Entry 7WR8 (electron microscopy, 3.50 A resolution); this record covers chains R and B of the 3 polymer chains in the assembly.

[Chain R]
Molecule: Spike protein S1
Organism: Severe acute respiratory syndrome coronavirus 2
UniProt: P0DTC2 (SPIKE_SARS2); residue numbers follow UniProt; this construct covers 334-526
Sequence (193 residues; each row starts with the number of its first residue):
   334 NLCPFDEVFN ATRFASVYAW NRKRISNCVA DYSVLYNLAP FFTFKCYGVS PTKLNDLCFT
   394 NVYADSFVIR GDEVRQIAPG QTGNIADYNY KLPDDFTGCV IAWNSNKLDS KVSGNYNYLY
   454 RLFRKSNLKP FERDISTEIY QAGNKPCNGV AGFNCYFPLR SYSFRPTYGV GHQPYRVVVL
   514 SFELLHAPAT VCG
Disordered / not traced: 516-521
Construct notes: conflict Asp339 (Gly in P0DTC2), Leu371 (Ser in P0DTC2), Pro373 (Ser in P0DTC2), Phe375 (Ser in P0DTC2), Asn417 (Lys in P0DTC2), Lys440 (Asn in P0DTC2), Ser446 (Gly in P0DTC2), Asn477 (Ser in P0DTC2), Lys478 (Thr in P0DTC2), Ala484 (Glu in P0DTC2), Arg493 (Gln in P0DTC2), Ser496 (Gly in P0DTC2), Arg498 (Gln in P0DTC2), Tyr501 (Asn in P0DTC2), His505 (Tyr in P0DTC2)
Curated features (UniProtKB/Swiss-Prot):
  - region: Arg403 to Asp405 (Integrin-binding motif), Asn448 to Phe456 (Immunodominant HLA epitope recognized by the CD8+)
  - glycosylation: Asn343 (N-linked (GlcNAc...) (complex) asparagine)
  - natural variant: Asp339 (G339D: In strain: Omicron/BA.1, Omicron/BA.2 and 4 more; this construct carries the variant), Arg346 (R346K: In strain: Mu/B.1.621; R346T: In strain: Omicron/BQ.1.1, Omicron/XBB.1.5 and 1 more), Leu368 (L368I: In strain: Omicron/XBB.1.5, Omicron/EG.5.1), Leu371 (S371L: In strain: Omicron/BA.1; this construct carries the variant), Pro373 (S373P: In strain: Omicron/BA.1, Omicron/BA.2 and 7 more; this construct carries the variant), Phe375 (S375F: In strain: Omicron/BA.1, Omicron/BA.2 and 7 more; this construct carries the variant), Thr376 (T376A: In strain: Omicron/BA.2, Omicron/BA.2.12.1 and 5 more), Asp405 (D405N: In strain: Omicron/BA.2, Omicron/BA.2.12.1 and 6 more), Arg408 (R408S: In strain: Omicron/BA.2, Omicron/BA.2.12.1 and 6 more), Asn417 (K417N: In strain: Beta/B.1.351, Omicron/BA.1 and 8 more; this construct carries the variant), Lys440 (N440K: In strain: Omicron/BA.1, Omicron/BA.2 and 7 more; this construct carries the variant), Lys444 (K444T: In strain: Omicron/BQ.1.1), 16 further natural variant entries in UniProt
  - mutagenesis: Asn343 (N343Q: Reduced viral infectivity), Leu452 (L452R: Increased resistance to neutralizing antibodies. Decreases HLA binding to NF9 epitope. Increased binding affinity to human ACE2), Tyr453 (Y453F: Decreased HLA binding to NF9 epitope. Increased binding affinity to human ACE2), Ala475 (A475V: Increased resistance to neutralizing antibodies), Val483 (V483A: Increased resistance to neutralizing antibodies), Phe490 (F490L: Increased resistance to neutralizing antibodies and human covalescent sera neutralization), His519 (H519P: Increased resistance to human covalescent sera neutralization)
Cystine bridges: Cys336-Cys361, Cys379-Cys432, Cys391-Cys525
Covalently attached groups: glycan linked to Asn343
Reported in the primary citation:
  - post-translational modification sites: Asn343

[Chain B]
Molecule: BD55-3152L
Organism: Homo sapiens
Sequence (233 residues; each row starts with the number of its first residue; numbers below 1 keep their minus sign (Met-18 is residue -18)):
   -18 MGWSCIILFL VATATGVHSS YDLTQPPSVS VSPGQTARIT CSGDALPSQY VYWYQQRPGQ
    42 APVLVMYKDS ERPPGIPERF SGSTSGTTAT LTITGVQAED EADYYCQSAD ASTTYHVFGG
   102 GTKVTVVGQP KAAPSVTLFP PSSEELQANK ATLVCLISDF YPGAVTVAWK ADSSPVKAGV
   162 ETTTPSKQSN NKYAASSYLS LTPEQWKSHR SYSCQVTHEG STVEKTVAPT ECS
Disordered / not traced: -18 to 2, 107-214
Cystine bridges: Cys22-Cys87

[Chain R / chain B interface]
Residue-residue contacts - 16 pairs, chain R then chain B:
  Asp339(R) - Ser93(B)
  Glu340(R) - Ala92(B)
  Glu340(R) - Ser93(B)
  Asn343(R) - Ser93(B)
  Asn343(R) - Thr94(B)
  Ala344(R) - Ser29(B)
  Ala344(R) - Ser93(B)
  Thr345(R) - Gln30(B)  hydrogen bond
  Thr345(R) - Tyr31(B)
  Arg346(R) - Leu27(B)
  Arg346(R) - Pro28(B)  hydrogen bond (side chain-backbone)
  Arg346(R) - Ser29(B)
  Arg346(R) - Gln30(B)  hydrogen bond (side chain-backbone)
  Arg346(R) - Asp50(B)  salt bridge
  Arg346(R) - Thr65(B)
  Lys444(R) - Glu52(B)
Also at the interface, not in a pair above, chain R (8 interface residues in all): Leu441

[In short]
Chain R and chain B form an interface of 8 and 11 residues respectively, with 3 hydrogen bonds and 1 salt
bridge. Polar contacts include Arg346(R)-Asp50(B), Thr345(R)-Gln30(B) and Arg346(R)-Pro28(B). UniProt lists 7
mutagenesis sites on chain R. The paper reports a modification site at Asn343(R).
Here chain R is Spike protein S1 (Severe acute respiratory syndrome coronavirus 2) and chain B is BD55-3152L
(Homo sapiens). Entry 7WR8 (Local CryoEM structure of the SARS-CoV-2 S6P(B.1.1.529) in complex with BD55-3152
Fab) was determined by electron microscopy (same publication as 7WRL and 7WRO).
